PDB entry 6R25 | electron microscopy, 4.61 A resolution (low resolution: residue-level contacts below are approximate; hydrogen-bond / salt-bridge calls are withheld) | chains E and J of the 13 polymer chains in the assembly

[Chain E]
Molecule: Histone H3
Organism: Xenopus laevis
UniProtKB: A0A310TTQ1 (A0A310TTQ1_XENLA); residues 1-135 here correspond to UniProt positions 2-136 (UniProt number = residue number + 1)
Amino-acid sequence (135 residues; each row starts with the number of its first residue):
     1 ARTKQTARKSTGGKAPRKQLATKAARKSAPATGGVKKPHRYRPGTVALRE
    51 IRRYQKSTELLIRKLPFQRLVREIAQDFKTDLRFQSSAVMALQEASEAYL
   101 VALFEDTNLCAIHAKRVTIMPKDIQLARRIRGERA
Not modelled in the structure: 1-35, 135
Reported in the primary citation:
  - mutagenesis - K23M/K27M: unchanged catalytic activity on H31-40 peptide
  - mutagenesis - K23M/K27M: unchanged binding to Lysine-specific histone demethylase 1B

[Chain J]
Molecule: 147-nt DNA strand
Sequence (147 nucleotides; row label = number of the first residue in the row; numbers below 1 keep their minus sign (DA-73 is residue -73)):
   -73 ATCGAGAATCCCGGTGCCGAGGCCGCTCAATTGGTCGTAGACAGCTCTAG
   -23 CACCGCTTAAACGCACGTACGCGCTGTCCCCCGCGTTTTAACCGCCAAGG
    27 GGATTACTCCCTAGTCTCCAGGCACGTGTCAGATATATACATCCGAT

[Interface between chain E and chain J]
Pairs across the interface (17):
  Tyr41(E) with DC70(J)
  Arg42(E) with DC70(J); DG71(J)
  Pro43(E) with DA-5(J)
  Thr45(E) with DC70(J)
  Arg63(E) with DA-13(J)
  Arg72(E) with DC-23(J)
  Arg83(E) with DC-23(J)
  Phe84(E) with DG-24(J); DC-23(J)
  Gln85(E) with DG-24(J)
  Arg116(E) with DG-3(J); DC-2(J)
  Val117(E) with DG-3(J)
  Thr118(E) with DC-4(J); DG-3(J)
  Met120(E) with DC-2(J)
Other interface residues (no listed pair), chain E (18 interface residues in all): Pro38, His39, Arg40, Leu82, Lys115
Other interface residues (no listed pair), chain J (11 interface residues in all): DC69, DA72

[Summary]
Chain E and chain J form an interface of 18 and 11 residues respectively. From the paper: K23M/K27M of chain E
leave catalytic activity on H31-40 peptide unchanged; K23M/K27M of chain E leave binding to Lysine-specific
histone demethylase 1B unchanged.
Here chain E is Histone H3 (Xenopus laevis) and chain J is a 147-nt DNA strand. Entry 6R25 (Structure of
LSD2/NPAC-linker/nucleosome core particle complex: Class 3) was determined by electron microscopy together
with 6R1T and 6R1U from the same study.
